2F2C - chains A and B; structure by X-ray diffraction, 2.80 A resolution.

Chain A:
Name: Cyclin homolog
Organism: Herpesvirus saimiri (strain 11)
Reference sequence: Q01043 (CGH2_SHV21); numbering as in UniProt (aligned over 1-254)
Chain sequence (254 residues; row label = number of the first residue in the row):
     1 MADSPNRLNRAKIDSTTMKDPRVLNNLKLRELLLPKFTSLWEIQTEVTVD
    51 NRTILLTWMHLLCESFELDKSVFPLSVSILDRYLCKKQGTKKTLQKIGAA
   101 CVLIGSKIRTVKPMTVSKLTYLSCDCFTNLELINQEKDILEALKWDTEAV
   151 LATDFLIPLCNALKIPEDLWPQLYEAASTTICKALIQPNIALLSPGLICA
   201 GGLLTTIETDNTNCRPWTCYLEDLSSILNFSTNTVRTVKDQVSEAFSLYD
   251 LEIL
Disordered / not traced: 1-7, 124-126

Chain B:
Name: Cell division protein kinase 6
Organism: Homo sapiens
Notes: EC 2.7.1.37; fragment: fragment 1-308
Reference sequence: Q00534 (CDK6_HUMAN); residue numbers follow UniProt; this construct covers 1-308
Chain sequence (308 residues; row label = number of the first residue in the row):
     1 MEKDGLCRADQQYECVAEIGEGAYGKVFKARDLKNGGRFVALKRVRVQTG
    51 EEGMPLSTIREVAVLRHLETFEHPNVVRLFDVCTVSRTDRETKLTLVFEH
   101 VDQDLTTYLDKVPEPGVPTETIKDMMFQLLRGLDFLHSHRVVHRDLKPQN
   151 ILVTSSGQIKLADFGLARIYSFQMALTSVVVTLWYRAPEVLLQSSYATPV
   201 DLWSVGCIFAEMFRRKPLFRGSSDVDQLGKILDVIGLPGEEDWPRDVALP
   251 RQAFHSKSAQPIEKFVTDIDELGKDLLLKCLTFNPAKRISAYSALSHPYF
   301 QDLERCKE
Disordered / not traced: 1-8, 16, 21-24, 87, 245-251, 255-258, 306-308
UniProt features mapped onto this chain:
  - active site: D145 (Proton acceptor)
  - binding site (ATP): I19 to V27, K43
  - modified residue: M1 (N-acetylmethionine), Y13 (Phosphotyrosine), Y24 (Phosphotyrosine), T49 (Phosphothreonine), T70 (Phosphothreonine), T177 (Phosphothreonine), K264 (N6-acetyllysine)
Residues lining bound ligands: aminopurvalanol (AP9; (2S)-2-({6-[(3-amino-5-chlorophenyl)amino]-9-isopropyl-9H-purin-2-yl}amino)-3-methylbutan-1-ol): I19, G20, V27, A41, V77, F98, E99, H100, V101, D102, Q103, D104, T107, Q149, N150, L152

Chain A / chain B interface:
Residue-residue contacts (77):
  L8(A) with L176(B)
  N9(A) with M174(B); A175(B); L176(B), hydrogen bond (backbone-backbone); Q193(B), hydrogen bond (side chain-backbone); S194(B), hydrogen bond (side chain-backbone)
  R10(A) with Q173(B), hydrogen bond (side chain-backbone); M174(B); S195(B), hydrogen bond (backbone-side chain)
  A11(A) with S171(B); F172(B); Q173(B), hydrogen bond (backbone-backbone); M174(B), hydrogen bond (backbone-backbone)
  I13(A) with F172(B), hydrophobic
  D14(A) with A197(B); T198(B), hydrogen bond
  T16(A) with H137(B); T198(B); S290(B)
  T17(A) with H137(B), hydrogen bond (side chain-backbone); R140(B)
  M18(A) with F172(B)
  R22(A) with D134(B), salt bridge; S138(B); Y292(B)
  V23(A) with S138(B); R140(B)
  N26(A) with S138(B), hydrogen bond (side chain-backbone); H139(B), hydrogen bond
  R30(A) with H67(B); L68(B); F71(B); H139(B), hydrogen bond
  L33(A) with T70(B)
  D69(A) with Q173(B); M174(B); A175(B), hydrogen bond (side chain-backbone)
  K107(A) with E52(B), hydrogen bond (side chain-backbone); G53(B); M54(B), hydrogen bond (side chain-backbone); L56(B); R60(B), hydrogen bond (backbone-side chain)
  I108(A) with I59(B), hydrophobic; R60(B)
  R109(A) with R168(B); I169(B); S171(B)
  T110(A) with R60(B); R168(B)
  V111(A) with A175(B), hydrophobic; L176(B); T177(B)
  P113(A) with L56(B), hydrophobic
  V116(A) with E51(B)
  E136(A) with G53(B); M54(B), hydrogen bond (side chain-backbone)
  K137(A) with S86(B)
  L140(A) with M54(B), hydrophobic; I59(B), hydrophobic
  E141(A) with T84(B), hydrogen bond
  K144(A) with R66(B), hydrogen bond (backbone-side chain)
  W145(A) with M54(B), hydrophobic; V62(B), hydrophobic; V82(B); T84(B); L94(B), hydrophobic
  T147(A) with A63(B)
  E148(A) with A63(B); I169(B)
  D154(A) with R140(B), salt bridge
  I157(A) with F172(B), hydrophobic
  W170(A) with F172(B)
  P171(A) with F172(B); Q173(B)
  Y174(A) with F172(B); Q173(B)
  E175(A) with Q173(B)
Other interface residues (no listed pair), chain A (45 interface residues in all): K12, L27, L103, I104, I133, D146, A149, V150, P158
Other interface residues (no listed pair), chain B (43 interface residues in all): T58, T92, Y170, P199

Overview:
45 residues of chain A face 43 of chain B across their interface; the contacts include 19 hydrogen bonds and 2
salt bridges. Among the polar pairs are R22(A)-D134(B), D154(A)-R140(B) and N9(A)-Q193(B). Bound to chain B:
aminopurvalanol.
Here chain A is Cyclin homolog (Herpesvirus saimiri (strain 11)) and chain B is Cell division protein kinase 6
(Homo sapiens). Entry 2F2C (X-ray structure of human CDK6-Vcyclinwith the inhibitor aminopurvalanol) was
determined by X-ray diffraction, deposited together with 2EUF.
